Entry 4PVV (X-ray diffraction, 2.50 A resolution); this record covers chain A.

== Chain A ==
Protein: Adenosine kinase
Organism: Mycobacterium tuberculosis
Notes: EC 2.7.1.20
UniProt: P83734 (ADOK_MYCTU); numbering as in UniProt (aligned over 1-324)
Sequence (324 residues; each row starts with the number of its first residue):
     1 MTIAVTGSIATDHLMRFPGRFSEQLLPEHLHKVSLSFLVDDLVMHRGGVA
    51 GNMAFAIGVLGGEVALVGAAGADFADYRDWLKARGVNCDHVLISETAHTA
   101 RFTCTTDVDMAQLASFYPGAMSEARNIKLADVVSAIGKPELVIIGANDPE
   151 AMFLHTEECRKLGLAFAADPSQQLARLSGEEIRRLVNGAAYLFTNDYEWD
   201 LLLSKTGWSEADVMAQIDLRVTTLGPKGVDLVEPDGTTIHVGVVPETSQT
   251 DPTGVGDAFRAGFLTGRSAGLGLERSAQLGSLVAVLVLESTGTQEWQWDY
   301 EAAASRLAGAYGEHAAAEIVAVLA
Not modelled in the structure: 248-250
Construct notes: conflict L113 (Ile in P83734)
Ligand contacts: HO4 (5-ethynyl-7-(beta-D-ribofuranosyl)-7H-pyrrolo[2,3-d]pyrimidin-4-amine): S8, A10, D12, S36, G47, G48, V49, N52, F102, F116, M121, A146, N147, Q172, T253, G254, D257

== In short ==
Bound to chain A: compound HO4.
Chain A is Adenosine kinase (Mycobacterium tuberculosis); the structure, Micobacterial Adenosine Kinase in
complex with inhibitor, was determined by X-ray diffraction, deposited together with 4O1G and 4O1L.
